3EYJ - chains A and B; structure by X-ray diffraction, 2.60 A resolution.

# Chain A
Molecule: Hemagglutinin HA1 chain
Source organism: Influenza A virus
UniProt: P26137 (HEMA_I82A0); the author numbering skips numbers that UniProt does not, so the offset changes along the chain: 9-159 = UniProt 20-170; 161-264 = UniProt 171-274; 266-333 = UniProt 275-342
Sequence (323 residues; row label = number of the first residue in the row; note: 2 numbers in that range are skipped by the numbering (no residue carries them; nothing is unmodelled there)):
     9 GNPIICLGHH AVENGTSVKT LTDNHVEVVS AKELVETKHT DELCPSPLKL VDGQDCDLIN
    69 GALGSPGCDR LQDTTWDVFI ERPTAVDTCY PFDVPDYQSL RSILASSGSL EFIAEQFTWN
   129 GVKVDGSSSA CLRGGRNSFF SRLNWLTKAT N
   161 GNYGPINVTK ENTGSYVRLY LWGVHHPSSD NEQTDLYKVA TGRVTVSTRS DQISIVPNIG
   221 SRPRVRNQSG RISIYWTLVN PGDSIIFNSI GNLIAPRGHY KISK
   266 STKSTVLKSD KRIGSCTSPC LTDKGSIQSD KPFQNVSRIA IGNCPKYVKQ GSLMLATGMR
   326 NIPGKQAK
Disordered / not traced: 330-333
Disulfide bonds: Cys-52/Cys-281, Cys-64/Cys-76, Cys-97/Cys-139, Cys-285/Cys-309
UniProt features mapped onto this chain:
  - glycosylation (N-linked (GlcNAc...) asparagine): Asn-22, Asn-167, Asn-227, Asn-300

# Chain B
Molecule: Hemagglutinin HA2 chain
Source organism: Influenza A virus
UniProt: P26137 (HEMA_I82A0); residues 1-172 here correspond to UniProt positions 343-514 (UniProt number = residue number + 342)
Sequence (172 residues; row label = number of the first residue in the row):
     1 GLFGAIAGFI ENGWQGLIDG WYGFRHQNAE GTGTAADLKS TQAAIDQING KLNRLIEKTN
    61 EKYHQIEKEF EQVEGRIQDL EKYVEDTKID LWSYNAELLV ALENQHTIDV TDSEMNKLFE
   121 RVRRQLRENA EDQGNGCFEI FHQCDNNCIE SIRNGTYDHN IYRDEAINNR IK
Disulfide bonds: Cys-144/Cys-148
UniProt features mapped onto this chain:
  - glycosylation: Asn-154 (N-linked (GlcNAc...) asparagine)

# How chain A and chain B interact
Residue-residue contacts - 122 pairs, chain A then chain B:
  Asn-10(A) / Glu-139(B)  hydrogen bond
  Asn-10(A) / Ile-140(B)
  Asn-10(A) / Phe-141(B)
  Pro-11(A) / Gln-27(B)
  Pro-11(A) / Glu-139(B)
  Pro-11(A) / Ile-140(B)  hydrogen bond (backbone-backbone)
  Pro-11(A) / His-142(B)
  Pro-11(A) / Cys-144(B)
  Ile-12(A) / His-26(B)
  Ile-12(A) / Gln-27(B)  hydrogen bond (backbone-backbone)
  Ile-12(A) / Phe-138(B)
  Ile-13(A) / Phe-24(B)  hydrophobic
  Ile-13(A) / Arg-25(B)
  Ile-13(A) / Gly-136(B)
  Ile-13(A) / Cys-137(B)
  Ile-13(A) / Phe-138(B)  hydrogen bond (backbone-backbone)
  Ile-13(A) / Ile-140(B)  hydrophobic
  Cys-14(A) / Trp-14(B)
  Cys-14(A) / Gly-23(B)
  Cys-14(A) / Phe-24(B)
  Cys-14(A) / Arg-25(B)  hydrogen bond (backbone-backbone)
  Cys-14(A) / Gly-136(B)
  Cys-14(A) / Cys-137(B)  disulfide
  Leu-15(A) / Ile-10(B)
  Leu-15(A) / Trp-14(B)
  Leu-15(A) / Gly-23(B)
  Leu-15(A) / Phe-24(B)  hydrophobic
  Leu-15(A) / Met-115(B)  hydrophobic
  Leu-15(A) / Leu-118(B)  hydrophobic
  Leu-15(A) / Phe-119(B)  hydrophobic
  Leu-15(A) / Val-122(B)  hydrophobic
  Leu-15(A) / Gly-136(B)  hydrogen bond (backbone-backbone)
  Leu-15(A) / Phe-138(B)  hydrophobic
  Gly-16(A) / Trp-14(B)
  Gly-16(A) / Tyr-22(B)
  Gly-16(A) / Gly-23(B)  hydrogen bond (backbone-backbone)
  Gly-16(A) / Met-115(B)
  His-17(A) / Ile-6(B)
  His-17(A) / Ile-10(B)
  His-17(A) / Asn-12(B)
  His-17(A) / Gly-13(B)
  His-17(A) / Trp-14(B)  hydrogen bond (backbone-backbone)
  His-17(A) / Leu-17(B)
  His-17(A) / Trp-21(B)
  His-17(A) / Tyr-22(B)
  His-17(A) / Met-115(B)
  His-18(A) / Trp-14(B)
  His-18(A) / Leu-17(B)
  His-18(A) / Gly-20(B)
  His-18(A) / Trp-21(B)  hydrogen bond (backbone-backbone)
  Ala-19(A) / Gly-13(B)
  Ala-19(A) / Trp-14(B)  hydrogen bond (backbone-backbone)
  Ala-19(A) / Gln-15(B)
  Val-26(A) / Asn-104(B)
  Lys-27(A) / Glu-97(B)  salt bridge
  Lys-27(A) / Ala-101(B)
  Lys-27(A) / Asn-104(B)  hydrogen bond (backbone-side chain)
  Thr-28(A) / Ala-101(B)
  Thr-28(A) / Gln-105(B)  hydrogen bond
  Thr-28(A) / Ile-108(B)
  Leu-29(A) / Ala-101(B)
  Leu-29(A) / Gln-105(B)  hydrogen bond (backbone-side chain)
  Thr-30(A) / Gln-105(B)
  Val-36(A) / Ile-108(B)  hydrophobic
  Leu-42(A) / Val-100(B)  hydrophobic
  Gln-106(A) / Glu-74(B)  hydrogen bond
  Arg-109(A) / Glu-67(B)  salt bridge
  Ser-110(A) / His-64(B)  hydrogen bond
  Lys-268(A) / Tyr-63(B)
  Ser-269(A) / His-64(B)
  Thr-270(A) / His-64(B)  hydrogen bond
  Ser-294(A) / Lys-58(B)  hydrogen bond (backbone-side chain)
  Phe-298(A) / Ala-96(B)  hydrophobic
  Arg-303(A) / Lys-68(B)  hydrogen bond (backbone-side chain)
  Arg-303(A) / Glu-85(B)
  Arg-303(A) / Ile-89(B)
  Ala-305(A) / Gln-65(B)  hydrogen bond (backbone-side chain)
  Ile-306(A) / Lys-62(B)
  Ile-306(A) / Tyr-63(B)  hydrophobic
  Gly-307(A) / Asn-60(B)
  Gly-307(A) / Glu-61(B)
  Gly-307(A) / Lys-62(B)  hydrogen bond (backbone-backbone)
  Gly-307(A) / Tyr-63(B)
  Asn-308(A) / Lys-58(B)
  Asn-308(A) / Asn-60(B)
  Asn-308(A) / Glu-61(B)
  Cys-309(A) / Asn-60(B)  hydrogen bond (backbone-side chain)
  Lys-311(A) / Asn-60(B)
  Lys-311(A) / Trp-92(B)
  Tyr-312(A) / Ile-89(B)  hydrophobic
  Val-313(A) / Ser-93(B)
  Lys-314(A) / Ile-89(B)
  Lys-314(A) / Asp-90(B)  salt bridge
  Lys-314(A) / Ser-93(B)  hydrogen bond (backbone-side chain)
  Gln-315(A) / Ser-93(B)  hydrogen bond (side chain-backbone)
  Gln-315(A) / Glu-97(B)  hydrogen bond
  Leu-318(A) / Ala-96(B)  hydrophobic
  Leu-318(A) / Glu-97(B)
  Leu-318(A) / Val-100(B)  hydrophobic
  Met-319(A) / Val-100(B)
  Met-319(A) / Asn-104(B)  hydrogen bond (backbone-side chain)
  Leu-320(A) / Leu-52(B)  hydrophobic
  Leu-320(A) / Leu-55(B)  hydrophobic
  Leu-320(A) / Glu-103(B)
  Leu-320(A) / Asn-104(B)
  Ala-321(A) / Asn-104(B)  hydrogen bond (backbone-side chain)
  Thr-322(A) / Trp-21(B)
  Thr-322(A) / Ile-48(B)
  Thr-322(A) / Leu-52(B)
  Gly-323(A) / Trp-21(B)
  Met-324(A) / Ile-6(B)  hydrophobic
  Met-324(A) / Trp-21(B)
  Met-324(A) / Tyr-22(B)  hydrophobic
  Met-324(A) / Thr-111(B)
  Arg-325(A) / Ile-108(B)
  Ile-327(A) / Ile-6(B)  hydrophobic
  Ile-327(A) / Ala-7(B)
  Ile-327(A) / Glu-11(B)
  Ile-327(A) / Asn-12(B)
  Ile-327(A) / Gly-13(B)  hydrogen bond (backbone-backbone)
  Pro-328(A) / Gln-15(B)
  Gly-329(A) / Asn-12(B)
Other interface residues (no listed pair), chain A (58 interface residues in all): Val-20, Glu-21, Val-34, Leu-56, Ala-113, Lys-273, Asp-288, Asp-295, Pro-297, Ile-304, Pro-310
Other interface residues (no listed pair), chain B (70 interface residues in all): Asn-28, Ile-56, Thr-59, Glu-69, Glu-71, Leu-98, Leu-99, Leu-102, Thr-107, Gln-133, Gln-143, Ile-149, Ile-152, Arg-153
Disulfides between the chains: Cys-14(A)/Cys-137(B)

# In short
The interface between chain A and chain B involves 58 residues on one side and 70 on the other, with 1
disulfide bond, 27 hydrogen bonds and 3 salt bridges. Polar pairs include Lys-27(A)/Glu-97(B),
Arg-109(A)/Glu-67(B) and Lys-314(A)/Asp-90(B).
Chain A is Hemagglutinin HA1 chain and chain B is Hemagglutinin HA2 chain, both from Influenza A virus; the
structure, Structure of Influenza Haemagglutinin in complex with an inhibitor of membrane fusion, was
determined by X-ray diffraction, deposited together with 3EYK and 3EYM.
